1IR1 - chains U and D of the 8 polymer chains in the assembly; structure by X-ray diffraction, 1.80 A resolution.

# Chain U
Name: Small subunit of Rubisco
Organism: Spinacia oleracea
Notes: EC 4.1.1.39
Reference sequence: Q43832 (RBS2_SPIOL); residues 1-123 here correspond to UniProt positions 58-180 (UniProt number = residue number + 57)
Chain sequence (123 residues; numbered 1 to 123; the number before each row is that of its first residue):
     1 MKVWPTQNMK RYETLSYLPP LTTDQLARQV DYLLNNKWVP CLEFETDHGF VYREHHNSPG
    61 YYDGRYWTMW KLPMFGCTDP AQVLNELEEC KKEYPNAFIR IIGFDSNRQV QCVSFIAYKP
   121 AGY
Differences from the reference sequence: modified residue (1)
Modified / non-standard residues: M1 (n-methyl methionine; MME)

# Chain D
Name: Large subunit of Rubisco
Organism: Spinacia oleracea
Notes: EC 4.1.1.39
Reference sequence: P00875 (RBL_SPIOL); numbering as in UniProt (aligned over 1-475)
Chain sequence (475 residues; row label = number of the first residue in the row):
     1 MSPQTETKAS VEFKAGVKDY KLTYYTPEYE TLDTDILAAF RVSPQPGVPP EEAGAAVAAE
    61 SSTGTWTTVW TDGLTNLDRY KGRCYHIEPV AGEENQYICY VAYPLDLFEE GSVTNMFTSI
   121 VGNVFGFKAL RALRLEDLRI PVAYVKTFQG PPHGIQVERD KLNKYGRPLL GCTIKPKLGL
   181 SAKNYGRAVY ECLRGGLDFT KDDENVNSQP FMRWRDRFLF CAEALYKAQA ETGEIKGHYL
   241 NATAGTCEDM MKRAVFAREL GVPIVMHDYL TGGFTANTTL SHYCRDNGLL LHIHRAMHAV
   301 IDRQKNHGMH FRVLAKALRL SGGDHIHSGT VVGKLEGERD ITLGFVDLLR DDYTEKDRSR
   361 GIYFTQSWVS TPGVLPVASG GIHVWHMPAL TEIFGDDSVL QFGGGTLGHP WGNAPGAVAN
   421 RVALEACVQA RNEGRDLARE GNTIIREATK WSPELAAACE VWKEIKFEFP AMDTV
Unresolved in the structure: 1-11
Differences from the reference sequence: modified residue (201)
Modified / non-standard residues: K201 (lysine nz-carboxylic acid; KCX)
UniProt features mapped onto this chain:
  - active site (Proton acceptor): K175, H294
  - binding site (substrate): T65, N123, T173, K177, E204, H294, R295, H327, K334, S379, G381, G403, G404
  - binding site (Mg(2+)): K201, D203, E204
  - site: K14 (Not N6-methylated), K334 (Transition state stabilizer)
  - modified residue: P3 (N-acetylproline), K201 (N6-carboxylysine)
Cystine bridges: C247 forms a disulfide with the same residue of a neighbouring copy of this chain

# Chain U / chain D interface
Contacting residue pairs (37):
  E43(U) - R187(D)  salt bridge
  E45(U) - K227(D)  salt bridge
  H55(U) - Y226(D)
  H56(U) - E259(D)  hydrogen bond (side chain-backbone)
  H56(U) - L260(D)
  P59(U) - L219(D)
  G60(U) - L219(D)
  Y61(U) - L219(D)
  Y61(U) - E223(D)
  Y61(U) - Y226(D)
  Y62(U) - E223(D)
  D63(U) - E223(D)
  G64(U) - E223(D)
  R65(U) - L219(D)
  R65(U) - F220(D)
  R65(U) - E223(D)  salt bridge
  Y66(U) - K183(D)  hydrogen bond (side chain-backbone)
  Y66(U) - G186(D)
  Y66(U) - R187(D)  hydrogen bond (side chain-backbone)
  Y66(U) - F220(D)
  Y66(U) - E223(D)  hydrogen bond (backbone-side chain)
  Y66(U) - K227(D)  hydrogen bond (backbone-side chain)
  W67(U) - Y190(D)
  T68(U) - Y190(D)  hydrogen bond
  T68(U) - E191(D)
  T68(U) - R194(D)
  M69(U) - R187(D)
  M69(U) - E191(D)  hydrogen bond (backbone-side chain)
  L72(U) - P410(D)
  L72(U) - G412(D)
  F104(U) - R187(D)
  Q109(U) - G179(D)  hydrogen bond (side chain-backbone)
  Q109(U) - L180(D)
  Q109(U) - S181(D)  hydrogen bond (side chain-backbone)
  Q109(U) - N184(D)  hydrogen bond
  Q111(U) - K183(D)
  Q111(U) - R187(D)  hydrogen bond
Also at the interface, not in a pair above, chain U (21 interface residues in all): S58, I102
Also at the interface, not in a pair above, chain D (24 interface residues in all): A182, R215, A222, A224, W411

# Summary
21 residues of chain U face 24 of chain D across their interface, with 11 hydrogen bonds and 3 salt bridges.
Polar pairs include E43(U)-R187(D), E45(U)-K227(D) and R65(U)-E223(D). From UniProt: active-site residues
K175(D) and H294(D), 13 substrate-binding residues and 3 Mg2+-binding residues on chain D.
Here chain U is Small subunit of Rubisco and chain D is Large subunit of Rubisco, both from Spinacia oleracea.
Entry 1IR1 (Crystal Structure of Spinach Ribulose-1,5-Bisphosphate Carboxylase/Oxygenase (Rubisco) Complexed
with CO2, Mg2+ and 2-Carboxyarabinitol-1,5-Bisphosphate) was determined by X-ray diffraction (same publication
as 1IR2).
